PDB entry 8EUP | electron microscopy, 3.10 A resolution | chains 1 and N of the 40 polymer chains in the assembly

Chain 1:
Molecule: 3497-nt RNA strand
Source organism: Schizosaccharomyces pombe
Sequence (3497 nucleotides; row label = number of the first residue in the row):
     1 AUUUGACCUC AAAUCAGGUA GGACUACGCG CUGAACUUAA GCAUAUCAAU AAGCGCAGGA
    61 AAAGAAAAUA ACCAUGAUUC CCUCAGUAAC GGCGAGUGAA GCGGGAAAAG CUCAAAUUUG
   121 AAAUCUGGCA ACAUUUCUUU UGUUGUCCGA GUUGUAAUUU CAAGAAGCUG CUUUGAGUGU
   181 AGACGAUCGG UCUAAGUUCC UUGGAACAGG ACGUCAGAGA GGGUGAGAAC CCCGUCUUUG
   241 GUCGAUUGGA UAUGCCAUAU AAAGCGCUUU CGAAGAGUCG AGUUGUUUGG GAAUGCAGCU
   301 CUAAAUGGGU GGUAAAUUUC AUCUAAAGCU AAAUAUUGGC GAGAGACCGA UAGCGAACAA
   361 GUAGAGUGAU CGAAAGAUGA AAAGAACUUU GAAAAGAGAG UUAAAUAGUA CGUGAAAUUG
   421 CUGAAAGGGA AGCAUUGGAA AUCAGUCUUA CCUGGGUGAG AUCAGUAGUC UCUUCGCGAG
   481 ACUAUGCACU CUGAACCUGU GGUAGGUCAG CAUCAGUUUU CGGGGGCGGA AAAAGAAUAA
   541 GGGAAGGUGG CUUUCCGGGU UCUGCCUGGG GAGUGUUUAU AGCCCUUGUU GUAAUACGUC
   601 CACUGGGGAC UGAGGACUGC GGCUUCGUGC CAAGGAUGCU GACAUAAUGG UUUUCAAUGG
   661 CCCGUCUUGA AACACGGACC AAGGAGUCUA GCAUCUAUGC GAGUGUUUGG GUGAUGAAAA
   721 CCCAUCCGCG AAAUGAAAGU GAAUGCAGGU GGGAACGCCC UUGUGGCGUG CACCAUCGAC
   781 CGACCCGGAA GUUUGUCAAU GGAAGGGUUU GAGUAAGAGC AUAGCUGUUG GGACCCGAAA
   841 GAUGGUGAAC UAUGCCUGAA UAGGGUGAAG CCAGAGGAAA CUCUGGUGGA GGCUCGUAGA
   901 GAUUCUGACG UGCAAAUCGA UCUUCAAAUU UGGGUAUAGG GGCGAAAGAC UAAUCGAACC
   961 AUCUAGUAGC UGGUUCCUGC CGAAGUUUCC CUCAGGAUAG CAGAAACUCA GAUCAGUUUU
  1021 AUGAGGUAAA GCGAAUGAUU AGAGGUCUUG GGGAAGGAAU UUCCUCAACC UAUUCUCAAA
  1081 CUUUAAAUAU GUAAGACGCC CUUGUCGCUU AAUUGGACGU GGGCCAUCGA AUGAGAGUUU
  1141 CUAGUGGGCC AUUUUUGGUA AGCAGAACUG GCGAUGCGGG AUGAACCGAA CGUGAGGUUA
  1201 AGGUGCCGGA AUGUACGCUC AUCAGACACC AGAAAAGGUG UUAGUUCAUC UAGACAGCAG
  1261 GACGGUGGCC AUGGAAGUCG GAAUCCGCUA AGGAGUGUGU AACAACUCAC CUGCCGAAUG
  1321 AACUAGCCCU GAAAAUGGAU GGCGCUUAAG CGUACUACCC AUACCUCACC GUCUGGGUUA
  1381 GCUUUGAGAA GCUCAGACGA GUAGGCAGGC GUGGAGGUUU GUGACGAAGC CUUGGGCGUG
  1441 AGCCUGGGUC GAACAGCCUC UAGUGCAGAU CUUGGUGGAA GUAGCAAAUA UUCAAAUGAG
  1501 AACUUUGAAG ACUGAAGUGG GGAAAGGUUC CAUGUGAACA GCAGUUGGAC AUGGGUUAGU
  1561 CGAUCCUAAG AGAUAGGGAA GCUCCGUAUG AAAGUUGCAC GAUUUUUCGU GCCUCCUAUC
  1621 GAAAGGGAAU CCGGUUAAUA UUCCGGAACC AGAAGGUGGA AUCAACACGG CAACGUAAAU
  1681 GAAGUUGGAG ACGUCGGCGG GAGCCCUGGG AAGAGUUCUC UUUUCUUUUU AACAAACCAU
  1741 UGAACUACCC UGAAAUCGGU UUAUCCGGAG CUAGGGUAUG GUGUUUGGAA GAGUUCAGCG
  1801 CCUCAUGCUG AAUCCGGUGC GCUCUCGACG GCCCUUGAAA AUCCAACGGA AGAAUGGACC
  1861 UUCGGGUCCU UGUUUUCACA UCUGGUCGUA CUCAUAACCG CAGCAGGUCU CCAAGGUGAA
  1921 CAGCCUCUAG UUGAUAGAAC AAUGUAGAUA AGGGAAGUCG GCAAAAUGGA UCCGUAACUU
  1981 CGGGAUAAGG AUUGGCUCUA AGGGUUGGGU ACGUUGGGCC UUGGAACCUG AACGGUUGCU
  2041 GGACUGAGCG UGGACCGAUG UCUUUUCUCG CCUUUCGGGG UGAGAAGGGA UGUUGGACCU
  2101 GCUUGGACCU UGGCGGCCGG GAAGUCCUUG GUCGGGCUUU UCUCCUUCUC GGGGAUUAUG
  2161 CUCUUACUGG CGUACGUUUA ACAACCAACU UAGAACUGGU ACGGACAAGG GGAAUCUGAC
  2221 UGUCUAAUUA AAACAUAGCA UUGCGAUGGC CAGAAAGUGG UGUUGACGCA AUGUGAUUUC
  2281 UGCCCAGUGC UCUGAAUGUC AAAGUGAAGA AAUUCAACCA AGCGCGGGUA AACGGCGGGA
  2341 GUAACUAUGA CUCUCUUAAG GUAGCCAAAU GCCUCGUCAU CUAACUAGUG ACGCGCAUGA
  2401 AUGGAUUAAC GAGAUUCCCA CUGUCCCUAU CUACUAUCUA GCGAAACCAC AGCCUGGGGA
  2461 ACGGGCCAGG CAAAAUCAGC GGGGAAAGAA GACCCUGUUG AGCUUGACUC UAGUUUGACA
  2521 UUGUGAAGAG ACAUAGAGGG UGUAGGAUAA GUGGGAGUAU GUUUCGGCAU ACGCCGGUGA
  2581 AAUACCACUA CCUUUAUCGU UUCUUUACUU AAUCAAUGAA GCGGAAUUGG GAUUUAUUUC
  2641 CCAUAUUCUA GCGUUAAAGU UUCUUCGCGA ACUGAUCCGC GUUGAUGACA UUGUCAGGUG
  2701 GGGAGUUUGG CUGGGGCGGC ACAUCUGUUA AAAGAUAACG CAGGUGUCCU AAGGGGGACU
  2761 CAUCGAGAAC AGAAAUCUCG AGUAGAAUAA AAGGGUAAAA GUCCCCUUGA UUUUGAUUUU
  2821 CAGUGUGAAU ACAAACCAUG AAAGUGUGGC CUAUCGAUCC UUUGUUCCCU CGAAAUUUGA
  2881 GGACAGAGGU GCCAGAAAAG UUACCACAGG GAUAACUGGC UUGUGGCAGC CAAGCGUUCA
  2941 UAGCGACGUU GCUUUUUGAU UCUUCGAUGU CGGCUCUUCC UAUCAUACCG AAGCAGAAUU
  3001 CGGUAAGCGU UGGAUUGUUC ACCCACUAAU AGGGAACGUG AGCUGGGUUU AGACCGUCGU
  3061 GAGACAGGUU AGUUUUACCC UACUGAUGAA GUGUCGUCGC AAUGGUAAUU CAACUUAGUA
  3121 CGAGAGGAAC CGUUGAUUCA GAUCAUUGGU AUUUGCGGCU GCCUGACAAG GCAAUGCCGC
  3181 GGAGCUAUCA UCUGCCGGAU AACGGCUGAA CGCCUCUAAG CCAGAAUCCG UGCCAGAAAG
  3241 CGACGAUUUU UUGGUCCGCA UGAUUUAUAU GUAUAAAAAU AGAGGUAGGA CUUGUUCCUA
  3301 CUCUCCUGUA UCGUAGAAGA UGGGCGAUGG UUGAUGAAAC GGAAGUGUUU UAUUGACUUG
  3361 UCCAUGAAAU UCCAUUGAAA UCUUGUGCGG AAUCGAAUCC AUUGCAUACG ACUUUAAUGU
  3421 GGAACGGGGU AUUGUAAGCA GUAGAGUAGC CUUGUUGUUA CGAUCUGCUG AGAUUAAGCC
  3481 UUUGUUCCCA AGAUUUG
Not modelled in the structure: 1-2, 37-47, 92-95, 288-293, 313-318, 474-476, 552-573, 625-627, 733-747, 780-815, 848-956, 991-994, 1024-1089, 1095-1129, 1227-1234, 1250-1317, 1332-1340, 1486-1934, 1939-2436, 2474-3093, 3159-3176, 3249-3268, 3290-3297, 3376-3394, 3435-3470

Chain N:
Molecule: 60S ribosomal protein L15-A
Source organism: Schizosaccharomyces pombe
Reference sequence: O74895 (RL15A_SCHPO); residues 1-201 here = UniProt positions 1-201
Amino-acid sequence (201 residues; each row starts with the number of its first residue):
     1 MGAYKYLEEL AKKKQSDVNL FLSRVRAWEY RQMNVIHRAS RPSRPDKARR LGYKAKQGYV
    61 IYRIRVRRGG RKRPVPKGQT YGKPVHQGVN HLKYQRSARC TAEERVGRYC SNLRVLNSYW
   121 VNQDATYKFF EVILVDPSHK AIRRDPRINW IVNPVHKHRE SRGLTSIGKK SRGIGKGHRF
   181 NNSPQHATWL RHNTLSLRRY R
Not modelled in the structure: 1, 70-95, 181-188

Interface between chain 1 and chain N:
Contacting residue pairs (136):
  U9(1) with Ser40(N), phosphate contact; Arg41(N), salt bridge to the phosphate
  G18(1) with Asn112(N), base contact; Ser138(N), sugar contact
  U19(1) with Asn112(N), sugar contact; Ser138(N), sugar contact
  A20(1) with Ser111(N), sugar contact
  C29(1) with Arg162(N), hydrogen bond to the sugar; Leu164(N), sugar contact; Arg172(N), hydrogen bond to the phosphate
  G30(1) with Arg162(N), sugar contact; Arg172(N), salt bridge to the phosphate
  C31(1) with Arg96(N), sugar contact
  A49(1) with Trp189(N), hydrogen bond to the phosphate
  G55(1) with Arg108(N), hydrogen bond to the phosphate; Ser161(N), hydrogen bond to the sugar
  C56(1) with Arg108(N), salt bridge to the phosphate; Lys157(N), hydrogen bond to the sugar; Ser161(N), hydrogen bond to the sugar; Arg162(N), sugar contact
  A57(1) with Pro154(N), phosphate contact; Val155(N), sugar contact; Lys157(N), phosphate contact; Arg162(N), sugar contact
  G58(1) with Pro154(N), phosphate contact; Val155(N), sugar contact; Lys157(N), salt bridge to the phosphate
  A61(1) with Val155(N), phosphate contact
  A62(1) with Val155(N), phosphate contact; Arg162(N), salt bridge to the phosphate; Leu164(N), phosphate contact; Arg172(N), hydrogen bond to the phosphate
  A63(1) with Arg172(N), salt bridge to the phosphate; Ile174(N), phosphate contact
  G64(1) with Lys169(N), salt bridge to the phosphate; Ile174(N), phosphate contact; Lys176(N), phosphate contact
  A65(1) with Lys176(N), salt bridge to the phosphate
  A66(1) with Lys176(N), hydrogen bond to the sugar
  A68(1) with Lys176(N), sugar contact; Gly177(N), phosphate contact; His178(N), phosphate contact
  U69(1) with Gly177(N), phosphate contact; His178(N), salt bridge to the phosphate
  A77(1) with Lys176(N), hydrogen bond to the sugar
  C82(1) with Ser196(N), phosphate contact; Arg198(N), hydrogen bond to the phosphate
  G98(1) with His192(N), salt bridge to the phosphate
  A99(1) with His192(N), phosphate contact
  U112(1) with Arg147(N), phosphate contact
  C113(1) with Arg147(N), salt bridge to the phosphate
  A114(1) with Arg49(N), salt bridge to the phosphate; Arg50(N), sugar contact; Lys54(N), salt bridge to the phosphate
  A115(1) with Tyr4(N), phosphate contact; Lys5(N), sugar contact; Arg49(N), salt bridge to the phosphate
  A116(1) with Gly2(N), hydrogen bond to the phosphate
  U117(1) with Gly2(N), hydrogen bond to the phosphate
  C125(1) with Ala141(N), sugar contact
  U126(1) with Gln57(N), base contact; His139(N), hydrogen bond to the sugar; Lys140(N), phosphate contact; Ala141(N), sugar contact; Arg144(N), salt bridge to the phosphate
  G127(1) with Lys140(N), phosphate contact; Arg144(N), salt bridge to the phosphate
  G149(1) with Gln57(N), base contact
  A150(1) with Gln57(N), sugar contact
  G151(1) with Ala55(N), sugar contact
  U153(1) with Tyr4(N), phosphate contact; Arg41(N), base contact
  G154(1) with Tyr4(N), hydrogen bond to the phosphate; Arg49(N), hydrogen bond to the sugar; Ala55(N), sugar contact
  U155(1) with Arg49(N), salt bridge to the phosphate; Lys54(N), salt bridge to the phosphate; Ala55(N), hydrogen bond to the phosphate; Lys56(N), phosphate contact
  A156(1) with Lys54(N), salt bridge to the phosphate; Lys56(N), salt bridge to the phosphate; Asp145(N), phosphate contact
  A157(1) with Arg147(N), salt bridge to the phosphate
  A273(1) with Lys5(N), phosphate contact
  A274(1) with Lys5(N), salt bridge to the phosphate
  G275(1) with Lys47(N), phosphate contact; Arg50(N), hydrogen bond to the base
  A276(1) with Ala11(N), hydrogen bond to the sugar; Lys12(N), base contact; Lys14(N), hydrogen bond to the sugar; Lys47(N), salt bridge to the phosphate; Arg50(N), salt bridge to the phosphate
  G277(1) with Lys14(N), sugar contact; Gln15(N), base contact; Arg44(N), salt bridge to the phosphate; Lys47(N), salt bridge to the phosphate; Trp120(N), sugar contact; Gln123(N), base contact
  U294(1) with Arg179(N), salt bridge to the phosphate
  G295(1) with Arg179(N), salt bridge to the phosphate
  C296(1) with Lys170(N), sugar contact; Ser171(N), hydrogen bond to the sugar
  A297(1) with Arg96(N), sugar contact; Ser97(N), phosphate contact; Ile167(N), phosphate contact; Lys170(N), salt bridge to the phosphate; Ser171(N), hydrogen bond to the phosphate
  G298(1) with Gly69(N), sugar contact; Ser97(N), phosphate contact; Ala98(N), hydrogen bond to the phosphate
  C299(1) with Arg68(N), salt bridge to the phosphate; Gly69(N), phosphate contact
  U302(1) with Gln15(N), phosphate contact
  U310(1) with His178(N), phosphate contact
  G311(1) with His178(N), salt bridge to the phosphate
  A326(1) with Ser166(N), phosphate contact
  A327(1) with Lys47(N), salt bridge to the phosphate; Leu51(N), hydrogen bond to the sugar; Arg99(N), salt bridge to the phosphate; Asn117(N), hydrogen bond to the sugar; Ser166(N), hydrogen bond to the phosphate
  G328(1) with Trp150(N), sugar contact; Arg159(N), phosphate contact; Thr165(N), phosphate contact; Ser166(N), hydrogen bond to the phosphate
  C329(1) with Trp150(N), sugar contact; His156(N), phosphate contact; Arg159(N), salt bridge to the phosphate; Lys169(N), salt bridge to the phosphate
  U330(1) with His156(N), salt bridge to the phosphate
  U689(1) with Arg201(N), sugar contact
  A690(1) with Leu197(N), sugar contact; Arg201(N), salt bridge to the phosphate
  U707(1) with Tyr200(N), stacking on the base
  U708(1) with Arg198(N), salt bridge to the phosphate
  A719(1) with Arg199(N), salt bridge to the phosphate
Also at the interface, not in a pair above, chain 1 (78 interface residues in all): C8, G28, U32, U50, A67, U78, U83, G142, U278, U300, A303, A718, A720
Also at the interface, not in a pair above, chain N (74 interface residues in all): Glu8, Pro45, Lys128, His158, Gly173, Gly175, Phe180, Leu195

In short:
78 residues of chain 1 and 74 residues of chain N are in contact, with 27 hydrogen bonds, 39 salt bridges and
1 aromatic stacking contact. Polar pairs include G275(1)-Arg50(N), C29(1)-Arg162(N) and G55(1)-Ser161(N).
Here chain 1 is a 3497-nt RNA strand and chain N is 60S ribosomal protein L15-A, both from Schizosaccharomyces
pombe. Entry 8EUP (Ytm1 associated 60S nascent ribosome State 1A) was determined by electron microscopy,
deposited together with 8ESQ, 8ESR, 8ETC, 8ETG, 8ETH, 8ETI and 3 further entries.
